PDB entry 9DMJ | electron microscopy, 2.19 A resolution | chains A and B of the 9 polymer chains in the assembly

# Chain A
Protein: Acetylcholine receptor subunit alpha
From: Homo sapiens
UniProt: P02708 (ACHA_HUMAN); residues -19 to 437 here correspond to UniProt positions 1-457 (UniProt number = residue number + 20)
Sequence (457 residues; row label = number of the first residue in the row; numbers below 1 keep their minus sign (Met-19 is residue -19)):
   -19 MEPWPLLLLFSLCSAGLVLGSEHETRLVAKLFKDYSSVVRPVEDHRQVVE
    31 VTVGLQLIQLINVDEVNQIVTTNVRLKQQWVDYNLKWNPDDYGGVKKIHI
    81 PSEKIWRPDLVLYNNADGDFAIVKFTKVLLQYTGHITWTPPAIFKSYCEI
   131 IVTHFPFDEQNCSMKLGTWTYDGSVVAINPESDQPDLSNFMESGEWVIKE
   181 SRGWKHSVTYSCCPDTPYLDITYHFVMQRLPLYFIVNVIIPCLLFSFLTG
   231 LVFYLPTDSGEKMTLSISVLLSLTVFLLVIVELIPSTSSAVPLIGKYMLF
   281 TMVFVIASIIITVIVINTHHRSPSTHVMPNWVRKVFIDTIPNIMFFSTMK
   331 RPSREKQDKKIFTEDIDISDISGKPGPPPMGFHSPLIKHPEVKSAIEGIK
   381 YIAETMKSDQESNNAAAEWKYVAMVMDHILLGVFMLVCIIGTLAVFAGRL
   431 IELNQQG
Disordered / not traced: -19 to 0, 330-367
Disulfide bonds: Cys128-Cys142
Covalent attachments: glycan linked to Asn141
UniProt features mapped onto this chain:
  - glycosylation: Asn141 (N-linked (GlcNAc...) asparagine)

# Chain B
Protein: Acetylcholine receptor subunit epsilon
From: Homo sapiens
UniProt: Q04844 (ACHE_HUMAN); residues -19 to 473 here correspond to UniProt positions 1-493 (UniProt number = residue number + 20)
Sequence (493 residues; each row starts with the number of its first residue; numbers below 1 keep their minus sign (Met-19 is residue -19)):
   -19 MARAPLGVLLLLGLLGRGVGKNEELRLYHHLFNNYDPGSRPVREPEDTVT
    31 ISLKVTLTNLISLNEKEETLTTSVWIGIDWQDYRLNYSKDDFGGIETLRV
    81 PSELVWLPEIVLENNIDGQFGVAYDANVLVYEGGSVTWLPPAIYRSVCAV
   131 EVTYFPFDWQNCSLIFRSQTYNAEEVEFTFAVDNDGKTINKIDIDTEAYT
   181 ENGEWAIDFCPGVIRRHHGGATDGPGETDVIYSLIIRRKPLFYVINIIVP
   231 CVLISGLVLLAYFLPAQAGGQKCTVSINVLLAQTVFLFLIAQKIPETSLS
   281 VPLLGRFLIFVMVVATLIVMNCVIVLNVSQRTPTTHAMSPRLRHVLLELL
   331 PRLLGSPPPPEAPRAASPPRRASSVGLLLRAEELILKKPRSELVFEGQRH
   381 RQGTWTAAFCQSLGAAAPEVRCCVDAVNFVAESTRDQEATGEEVSDWVRM
   431 GNALDNICFWAALVLFSVGSSLIFLGAYFNRVPDLPYAPCIQP
Disordered / not traced: -19 to 0, 335-396
Disulfide bonds: Cys128-Cys142, Cys190-Cys470
Covalent attachments: N-acetylglucosamine (NAG) linked to Asn66, Asn141
UniProt features mapped onto this chain:
  - glycosylation (N-linked (GlcNAc...) asparagine): Asn66, Asn141

# How chain A and chain B interact
Contacting residue pairs (107):
  Ser16(A) with Leu5(B)
  Val18(A) with Tyr8(B), hydrophobic; Arg79(B); Val80(B), hydrophobic
  Val19(A) with Glu4(B); Leu5(B)
  Arg20(A) with Asn2(B), hydrogen bond (backbone-side chain); Glu4(B), salt bridge
  Val22(A) with Asn2(B)
  Glu23(A) with Asn2(B)
  His25(A) with Asn2(B), hydrogen bond (backbone-side chain); Glu3(B); Glu4(B); Gly73(B), hydrogen bond (side chain-backbone); Ile75(B)
  Asn47(A) with Ile41(B); Ser42(B)
  Gln48(A) with Glu181(B); Asn182(B); Gly183(B), hydrogen bond (side chain-backbone)
  Asp89(A) with Tyr104(B)
  Val91(A) with Tyr104(B), hydrophobic
  Asn95(A) with Asn39(B); Ser53(B), hydrogen bond (backbone-side chain); Ile123(B)
  Ala96(A) with Ile41(B); Ser53(B); Ile123(B)
  Phe100(A) with Ser53(B); Ala103(B), hydrophobic; Pro121(B), hydrophobic; Ala122(B); Ile123(B), hydrophobic
  Ala101(A) with Tyr104(B), hydrophobic
  Tyr127(A) with Asn39(B); Leu40(B), hydrogen bond (side chain-backbone); Thr180(B); Asn182(B)
  Glu129(A) with Thr180(B)
  Trp149(A) with Trp55(B), hydrophobic; Ala106(B); Leu119(B), hydrogen bond (side chain-backbone); Pro121(B)
  Thr150(A) with Arg79(B), hydrogen bond (backbone-side chain); Ala106(B); Asn107(B), hydrogen bond; Leu109(B)
  Tyr151(A) with Arg79(B); Asn107(B)
  Asp152(A) with Arg79(B), salt bridge
  Val155(A) with Arg79(B)
  Cys192(A) with Asn164(B)
  Gly240(A) with Gln251(B), hydrogen bond (backbone-side chain)
  Glu241(A) with Gln251(B)
  Lys242(A) with Gln251(B)
  Met243(A) with Gln251(B); Val255(B), hydrophobic
  Thr244(A) with Gln251(B), hydrogen bond
  Ile247(A) with Val255(B), hydrophobic; Asn258(B)
  Leu250(A) with Ile234(B), hydrophobic; Leu237(B), hydrophobic
  Leu251(A) with Asn258(B); Ala262(B)
  Thr254(A) with Val265(B); Phe266(B)
  Leu257(A) with Asn226(B); Phe266(B), hydrophobic; Leu269(B), hydrophobic
  Leu258(A) with Phe268(B), hydrophobic; Leu269(B), hydrophobic
  Ser266(A) with Phe222(B); Lys273(B)
  Thr267(A) with Gly183(B); Phe222(B)
  Ser268(A) with Gly183(B); Lys219(B), hydrogen bond (side chain-backbone); Leu221(B), hydrogen bond (side chain-backbone); Phe222(B), hydrogen bond (side chain-backbone)
  Ser269(A) with Gly183(B), hydrogen bond (backbone-backbone)
  Ala270(A) with Leu221(B)
  Val271(A) with Leu221(B), hydrophobic
  Met278(A) with Asn226(B)
  Leu279(A) with Val229(B), hydrophobic
  Ile286(A) with Leu233(B), hydrophobic; Leu237(B), hydrophobic
  Ile289(A) with Leu237(B), hydrophobic; Leu240(B), hydrophobic
  Ile290(A) with Leu240(B), hydrophobic
  Val293(A) with Leu240(B)
  Ile296(A) with Pro245(B)
  Asn297(A) with Phe243(B), hydrogen bond (side chain-backbone)
  His300(A) with Pro245(B)
  Glu371(A) with Arg401(B), salt bridge; Val404(B); Asn408(B)
  Ser374(A) with Asn408(B), hydrogen bond
  Ala375(A) with Val407(B); Asn408(B)
  Gly378(A) with Ala411(B)
  Ile379(A) with Val407(B), hydrophobic
  Tyr381(A) with Thr414(B); Arg415(B); Glu418(B)
  Ile382(A) with Val410(B), hydrophobic; Thr414(B)
  Thr385(A) with Glu418(B)
Other interface residues (no listed pair), chain A (71 interface residues in all): Asp24, Ile49, Asn94, Asp97, Gly98, Val255, Val261, Gly275, Met282, Val283, Thr305, His369, Val372, Glu377
Other interface residues (no listed pair), chain B (75 interface residues in all): Lys1, Val54, Pro81, Leu84, Pro120, Arg125, Glu184, Pro220, Ile225, Pro230, Leu244, Gln247, Gly249, Gly250, Leu261, Asp405, Arg429

# Overview
The interface between chain A and chain B involves 71 residues on one side and 75 on the other; the contacts
include 17 hydrogen bonds and 3 salt bridges. Polar contacts include Arg20(A)-Glu4(B), Asp152(A)-Arg79(B) and
Glu371(A)-Arg401(B). N-acetylglucosamine is covalently linked to Asn66(B) and Asn141(B).
Chain A is Acetylcholine receptor subunit alpha and chain B is Acetylcholine receptor subunit epsilon, both
from Homo sapiens; the structure, Human muscle nAChR with two fab1b-bound, was determined by electron
microscopy together with 9DMG, 9DMH, 9DMK, 9DML, 9DMQ, 9DMS and 9DMT from the same study.
